Entry 3U6I (X-ray diffraction, 2.10 A resolution); this record covers chain A.

== Chain A ==
Molecule: Hepatocyte growth factor receptor
Organism: Homo sapiens
Notes: EC 2.7.10.1
UniProt: P08581 (MET_HUMAN); residues 1048-1351 here = UniProt positions 1048-1351
Amino-acid sequence (309 residues; row label = number of the first residue in the row):
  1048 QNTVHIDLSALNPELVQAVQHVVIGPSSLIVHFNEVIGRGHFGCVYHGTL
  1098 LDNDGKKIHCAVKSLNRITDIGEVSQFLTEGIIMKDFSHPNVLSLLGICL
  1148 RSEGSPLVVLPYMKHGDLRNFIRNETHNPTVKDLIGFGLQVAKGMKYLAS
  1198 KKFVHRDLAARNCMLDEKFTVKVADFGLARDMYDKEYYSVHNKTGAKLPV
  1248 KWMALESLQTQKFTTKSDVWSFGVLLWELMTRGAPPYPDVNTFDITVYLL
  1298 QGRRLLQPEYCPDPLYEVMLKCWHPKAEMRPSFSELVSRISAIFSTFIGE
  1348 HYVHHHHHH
Disordered / not traced: 1048-1050, 1225-1244, 1352-1356
Construct notes: expression tag (1352-1356)
Residues lining bound ligands: 044 (N-{3-fluoro-4-[(7-methoxyquinolin-4-yl)oxy]phenyl}-1-[(2R)-2-hydroxypropyl]-5-methyl-3-oxo-2-phenyl-2,3-dihydro-1H-pyrazole-4-carboxamide): Ile1084, Phe1089, Val1092, Ala1108, Lys1110, Leu1112, Phe1124, Glu1127, Gly1128, Met1131, Leu1140, Ile1145, Val1155, Leu1157, Pro1158, Tyr1159, Met1160, Lys1161, Gly1163, Phe1200, Met1211, Ala1221, Asp1222, Phe1223, Gly1224
Curated features (UniProtKB/Swiss-Prot):
  - active site: Asp1204 (Proton acceptor)
  - binding site (ATP): Ile1084 to Val1092, Lys1110
  - modified residue: Tyr1230 (Phosphotyrosine), Tyr1234 (Phosphotyrosine), Tyr1235 (Phosphotyrosine), Thr1289 (Phosphothreonine), Tyr1349 (Phosphotyrosine)
  - natural variant: Val1092 (V1092I: In RCCP), His1094 (H1094L: In RCCP; H1094R: In RCCP; H1094Y: In RCCP), His1106 (H1106D: In RCCP), Met1131 (M1131T: In RCCP), Thr1173 (T1173I: In HCC), Val1188 (V1188L: In RCCP), Leu1195 (L1195V: In RCCP), Val1220 (V1220I: In RCCP), Asp1228 (D1228H: In RCCP; D1228N: In RCCP), Tyr1230 (Y1230C: In RCCP; Y1230D: In RCCP; Y1230H: In RCCP), Tyr1234 (Y1234C: In DA11), Lys1244 (K1244R: In HCC), 2 further natural variant entries in UniProt
  - mutagenesis: Tyr1234 (Y1234F: Complete loss of kinase activity and of ligand-induced ubiquitination. Alters interaction with PTPN1 and PTPN2. Loss of interaction with PTPN1 and PTPN2; when associated with F-1235), Tyr1235 (Y1235F: Complete loss of kinase activity. Alters interaction with PTPN1 and PTPN2. Loss of interaction with PTPN1 and PTPN2; when associated with F-1234), Tyr1313 (Y1313F: No effect on ligand-induced CBL-mediated ubiquitination; when associated with F-1349, F-1356 and F-1365), Tyr1349 (Y1349F: No effect on ligand-induced CBL-mediated ubiquitination; when associated with F-1313, F-1356 and F-1365)

== Overview ==
Bound to chain A: compound 044. From UniProt: active-site residue Asp1204, 10 ATP-binding residues and 4
mutagenesis sites.
Chain A is Hepatocyte growth factor receptor (Homo sapiens); the structure, Crystal structure of c-Met in
complex with pyrazolone inhibitor 58a, was determined by X-ray diffraction together with 3U6H and 3U6J from
the same study.
